PDB entry 5OT2 | X-ray diffraction, 3.20 A resolution | chains A and B of the 15 polymer chains in the assembly

== Chain A ==
Name: DNA-directed RNA polymerase II subunit RPB1
Source organism: Saccharomyces cerevisiae (strain ATCC 204508 / S288c)
Notes: EC 2.7.7.6
UniProtKB: P04050 (RPB1_YEAST); numbering as in UniProt (aligned over 1-1733)
Sequence (1733 residues; each row starts with the number of its first residue):
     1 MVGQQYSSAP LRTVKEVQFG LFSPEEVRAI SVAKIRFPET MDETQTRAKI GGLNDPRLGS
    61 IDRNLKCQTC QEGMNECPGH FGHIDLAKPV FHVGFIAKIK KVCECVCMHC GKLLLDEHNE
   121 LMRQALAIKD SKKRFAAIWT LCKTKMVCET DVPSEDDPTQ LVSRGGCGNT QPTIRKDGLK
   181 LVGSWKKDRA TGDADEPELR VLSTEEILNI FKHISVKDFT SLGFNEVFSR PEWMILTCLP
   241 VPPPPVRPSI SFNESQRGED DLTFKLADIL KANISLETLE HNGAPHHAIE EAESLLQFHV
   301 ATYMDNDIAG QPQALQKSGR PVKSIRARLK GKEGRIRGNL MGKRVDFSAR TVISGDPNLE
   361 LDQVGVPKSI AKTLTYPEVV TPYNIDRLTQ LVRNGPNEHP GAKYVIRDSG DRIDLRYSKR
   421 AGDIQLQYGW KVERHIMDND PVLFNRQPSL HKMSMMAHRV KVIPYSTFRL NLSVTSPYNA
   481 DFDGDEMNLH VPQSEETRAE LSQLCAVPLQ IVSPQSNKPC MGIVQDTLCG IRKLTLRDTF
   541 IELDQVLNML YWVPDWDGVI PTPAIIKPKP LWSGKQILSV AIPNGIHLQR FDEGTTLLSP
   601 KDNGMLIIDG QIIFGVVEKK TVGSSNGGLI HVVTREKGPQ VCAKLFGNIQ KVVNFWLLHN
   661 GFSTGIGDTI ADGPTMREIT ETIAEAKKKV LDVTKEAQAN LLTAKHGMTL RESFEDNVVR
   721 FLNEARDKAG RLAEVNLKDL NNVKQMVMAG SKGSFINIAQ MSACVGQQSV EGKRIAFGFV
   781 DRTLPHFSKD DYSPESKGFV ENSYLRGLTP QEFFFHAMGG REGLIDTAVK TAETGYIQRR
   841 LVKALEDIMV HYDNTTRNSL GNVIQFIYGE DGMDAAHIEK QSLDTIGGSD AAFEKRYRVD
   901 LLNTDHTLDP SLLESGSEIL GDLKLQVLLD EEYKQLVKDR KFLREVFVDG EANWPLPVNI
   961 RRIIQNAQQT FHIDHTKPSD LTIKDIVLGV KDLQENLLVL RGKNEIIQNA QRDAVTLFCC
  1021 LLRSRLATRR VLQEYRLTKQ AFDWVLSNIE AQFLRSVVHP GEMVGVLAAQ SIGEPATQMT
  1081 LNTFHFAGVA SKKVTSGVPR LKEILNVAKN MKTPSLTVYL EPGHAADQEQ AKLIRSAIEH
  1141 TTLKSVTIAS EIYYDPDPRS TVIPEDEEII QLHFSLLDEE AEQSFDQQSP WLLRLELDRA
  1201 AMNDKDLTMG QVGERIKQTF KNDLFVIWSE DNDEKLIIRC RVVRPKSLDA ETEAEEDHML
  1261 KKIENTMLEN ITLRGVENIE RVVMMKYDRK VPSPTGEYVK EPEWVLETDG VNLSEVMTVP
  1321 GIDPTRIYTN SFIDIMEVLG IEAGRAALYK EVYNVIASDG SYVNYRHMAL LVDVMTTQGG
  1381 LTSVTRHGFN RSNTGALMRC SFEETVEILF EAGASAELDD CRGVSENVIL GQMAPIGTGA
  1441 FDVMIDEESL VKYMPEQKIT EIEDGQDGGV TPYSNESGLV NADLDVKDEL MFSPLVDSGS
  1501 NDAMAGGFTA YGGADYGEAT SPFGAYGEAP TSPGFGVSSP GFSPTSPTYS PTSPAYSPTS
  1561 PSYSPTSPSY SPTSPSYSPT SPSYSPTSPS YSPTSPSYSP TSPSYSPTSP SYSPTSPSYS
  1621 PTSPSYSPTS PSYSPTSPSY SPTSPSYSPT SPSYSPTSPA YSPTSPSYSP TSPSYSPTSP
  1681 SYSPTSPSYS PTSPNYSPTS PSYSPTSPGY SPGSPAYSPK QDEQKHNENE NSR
Unresolved in the structure: 1-3, 187-194, 1083-1091, 1175-1186, 1245-1254, 1455-1733
Metal / ion sites: Zn2+ site 1: C67, C70, C77, H80; Zn2+ site 2: C107, C110, C148, C167; Mg2+: D481, D483, D485 (shared with 1 residue of chain P)
Small-molecule neighbours: 2-ethyl-7-methoxy-naphthalene (AHW): P448, T827, K830, T831, T834, G835, T1077, M1079
Swiss-Prot annotation at these positions:
  - region: P248 to D260 (Lid loop), N306 to K323 (Rudder loop), P810 to E822 (Bridging helix)
  - binding site (Zn(2+)): C67, C70, C77, H80, C107, C110, C148, C167
  - binding site (Mg(2+)): D481, D483, D485
  - modified residue: T1471 (Phosphothreonine)
  - cross-link (Glycyl lysine isopeptide (Lys-Gly)): K695 (interchain with G-Cter in ubiquitin), K1246 (interchain with G-Cter in ubiquitin), K1350 (interchain with G-Cter in ubiquitin)
  - natural variant: S1653 to P1659 (deletion: In strain: A364A)
  - mutagenesis: K1246 (K1246R: Impairs ubiquitination during transcription stress)
Reported in the primary citation:
  - binding site for 2-ethyl-7-methoxy-naphthalene: T831
  - conformationally variable residues (loop rearrangement): T1080, L1081

== Chain B ==
Name: DNA-directed RNA polymerase II subunit RPB2
Source organism: Saccharomyces cerevisiae (strain ATCC 204508 / S288c)
Notes: EC 2.7.7.6
UniProtKB: P08518 (RPB2_YEAST); residues 1-1224 here = UniProt positions 1-1224
Sequence (1224 residues; each row starts with the number of its first residue):
     1 MSDLANSEKY YDEDPYGFED ESAPITAEDS WAVISAFFRE KGLVSQQLDS FNQFVDYTLQ
    61 DIICEDSTLI LEQLAQHTTE SDNISRKYEI SFGKIYVTKP MVNESDGVTH ALYPQEARLR
   121 NLTYSSGLFV DVKKRTYEAI DVPGRELKYE LIAEESEDDS ESGKVFIGRL PIMLRSKNCY
   181 LSEATESDLY KLKECPFDMG GYFIINGSEK VLIAQERSAG NIVQVFKKAA PSPISHVAEI
   241 RSALEKGSRF ISTLQVKLYG REGSSARTIK ATLPYIKQDI PIVIIFRALG IIPDGEILEH
   301 ICYDVNDWQM LEMLKPCVED GFVIQDRETA LDFIGRRGTA LGIKKEKRIQ YAKDILQKEF
   361 LPHITQLEGF ESRKAFFLGY MINRLLLCAL DRKDQDDRDH FGKKRLDLAG PLLAQLFKTL
   421 FKKLTKDIFR YMQRTVEEAH DFNMKLAINA KTITSGLKYA LATGNWGEQK KAMSSRAGVS
   481 QVLNRYTYSS TLSHLRRTNT PIGRDGKLAK PRQLHNTHWG LVCPAETPEG QACGLVKNLS
   541 LMSCISVGTD PMPIITFLSE WGMEPLEDYV PHQSPDATRV FVNGVWHGVH RNPARLMETL
   601 RTLRRKGDIN PEVSMIRDIR EKELKIFTDA GRVYRPLFIV EDDESLGHKE LKVRKGHIAK
   661 LMATEYQDIE GGFEDVEEYT WSSLLNEGLV EYIDAEEEES ILIAMQPEDL EPAEANEEND
   721 LDVDPAKRIR VSHHATTFTH CEIHPSMILG VAASIIPFPD HNQSPRNTYQ SAMGKQAMGV
   781 FLTNYNVRMD TMANILYYPQ KPLGTTRAME YLKFRELPAG QNAIVAIACY SGYNQEDSMI
   841 MNQSSIDRGL FRSLFFRSYM DQEKKYGMSI TETFEKPQRT NTLRMKHGTY DKLDDDGLIA
   901 PGVRVSGEDV IIGKTTPISP DEEELGQRTA YHSKRDASTP LRSTENGIVD QVLVTTNQDG
   961 LKFVKVRVRT TKIPQIGDKF ASRHGQKGTI GITYRREDMP FTAEGIVPDL IINPHAIPSR
  1021 MTVAHLIECL LSKVAALSGN EGDASPFTDI TVEGISKLLR EHGYQSRGFE VMYNGHTGKK
  1081 LMAQIFFGPT YYQRLRHMVD DKIHARARGP MQVLTRQPVE GRSRDGGLRF GEMERDCMIA
  1141 HGAASFLKER LMEASDAFRV HICGICGLMT VIAKLNHNQF ECKGCDNKID IYQIHIPYAA
  1201 KLLFQELMAM NITPRLYTDR SRDF
Unresolved in the structure: 1-19, 71-89, 135-163, 249-250, 337-344, 437-445, 470-471, 669-677, 716-721, 881-883, 919-932
Metal / ion sites: Zn2+: C1163, C1166, C1182, C1185

== Interface between chain A and chain B ==
Residue-residue contacts (410; chain A residue first):
  Q5(A) - R1159(B)  hydrogen bond (backbone-side chain)
  Q5(A) - N1176(B)  hydrogen bond
  Y6(A) - L1175(B)
  S7(A) - R1159(B)
  S7(A) - H1161(B)  hydrogen bond
  S7(A) - L1175(B)
  S7(A) - F1180(B)
  S7(A) - Q1193(B)  hydrogen bond
  S8(A) - N1178(B)  hydrogen bond
  S8(A) - F1180(B)
  A9(A) - H1161(B)
  A9(A) - F1180(B)  hydrophobic
  A9(A) - Q1193(B)
  P10(A) - I1191(B)
  P10(A) - Y1192(B)
  P10(A) - Q1193(B)  hydrogen bond (backbone-backbone)
  L11(A) - Q1193(B)
  L11(A) - I1194(B)  hydrophobic
  L11(A) - H1195(B)
  R12(A) - Y1192(B)  hydrogen bond
  R12(A) - Q1193(B)  hydrogen bond (backbone-backbone)
  R12(A) - I1194(B)
  R12(A) - T1218(B)
  T13(A) - T1218(B)
  V14(A) - L1216(B)  hydrophobic
  V14(A) - Y1217(B)
  K15(A) - Y1217(B)  hydrogen bond (backbone-backbone)
  K15(A) - T1218(B)
  K15(A) - D1219(B)
  K15(A) - R1220(B)  hydrogen bond (backbone-side chain)
  E16(A) - R1215(B)
  E16(A) - L1216(B)
  E16(A) - Y1217(B)  hydrogen bond (backbone-backbone)
  E16(A) - D1219(B)
  E16(A) - R1220(B)
  E16(A) - S1221(B)  hydrogen bond (side chain-backbone)
  E16(A) - R1222(B)
  V17(A) - R1215(B)
  V17(A) - L1216(B)  hydrophobic
  Q18(A) - T1213(B)
  Q18(A) - R1215(B)  hydrogen bond (backbone-backbone)
  F19(A) - T1213(B)
  G20(A) - I1212(B)
  G20(A) - T1213(B)  hydrogen bond (backbone-backbone)
  L21(A) - N1211(B)
  L21(A) - I1212(B)  hydrophobic
  L21(A) - T1213(B)  hydrogen bond (backbone-side chain)
  L21(A) - R1215(B)
  F22(A) - L1168(B)  hydrophobic
  F22(A) - M1208(B)  hydrophobic
  F22(A) - N1211(B)  hydrogen bond (backbone-backbone)
  F22(A) - I1212(B)
  F22(A) - T1213(B)
  E26(A) - L1168(B)
  E26(A) - R1215(B)  salt bridge
  A29(A) - G1184(B)
  I30(A) - T1170(B)
  I30(A) - K1183(B)
  T69(A) - I1172(B)
  T69(A) - K1174(B)
  C70(A) - K1174(B)
  E72(A) - A1173(B)
  E72(A) - L1175(B)  hydrogen bond (side chain-backbone)
  N75(A) - R1116(B)
  E76(A) - R1159(B)  salt bridge
  P78(A) - V1160(B)  hydrophobic
  P78(A) - K1201(B)  hydrogen bond (backbone-side chain)
  P78(A) - Q1205(B)  hydrogen bond (backbone-side chain)
  G79(A) - Q1205(B)
  F81(A) - Q1205(B)
  F81(A) - M1208(B)  hydrophobic
  H92(A) - M1210(B)  hydrogen bond (side chain-backbone)
  F228(A) - R1215(B)
  W233(A) - N1211(B)
  L236(A) - N1211(B)
  P240(A) - M1208(B)
  P240(A) - N1211(B)
  P242(A) - A1209(B)  hydrophobic
  P243(A) - Q1205(B)
  P245(A) - L1114(B)
  P245(A) - Y1198(B)
  P245(A) - K1201(B)
  V246(A) - L1114(B)
  V246(A) - L1202(B)  hydrophobic
  V246(A) - Q1205(B)
  P248(A) - L1114(B)
  N253(A) - R935(B)  hydrogen bond (backbone-side chain)
  E254(A) - R935(B)  salt bridge
  S255(A) - I918(B)
  Y303(A) - A1209(B)
  M304(A) - M1210(B)  hydrophobic
  I325(A) - A1209(B)  hydrophobic
  I325(A) - M1210(B)  hydrophobic
  R328(A) - E1206(B)  salt bridge
  L329(A) - L1203(B)  hydrophobic
  L329(A) - E1206(B)
  L329(A) - M1210(B)  hydrophobic
  R335(A) - T1115(B)
  R335(A) - A1199(B)
  R335(A) - L1202(B)
  R335(A) - E1206(B)  salt bridge
  I336(A) - L1203(B)  hydrophobic
  R337(A) - R1129(B)  hydrogen bond (backbone-side chain)
  R337(A) - E1132(B)  salt bridge
  G338(A) - R1129(B)  hydrogen bond (backbone-side chain)
  N339(A) - T1115(B)
  N339(A) - Q1117(B)  hydrogen bond (backbone-side chain)
  N339(A) - A1199(B)
  L340(A) - A1199(B)  hydrophobic
  L340(A) - A1200(B)
  L340(A) - L1203(B)  hydrophobic
  M341(A) - E1132(B)
  M341(A) - R1135(B)
  G342(A) - R1129(B)
  G342(A) - F1130(B)
  K343(A) - Q1117(B)
  K343(A) - L1128(B)
  K343(A) - R1129(B)
  K343(A) - F1130(B)  hydrogen bond (backbone-backbone)
  K343(A) - L1151(B)  hydrogen bond (side chain-backbone)
  K343(A) - S1155(B)
  K343(A) - D1156(B)
  K343(A) - P1197(B)
  R344(A) - P1118(B)
  R344(A) - V1119(B)
  R344(A) - E1120(B)  salt bridge
  R344(A) - G1127(B)
  R344(A) - L1128(B)
  R344(A) - S1155(B)  hydrogen bond (backbone-side chain)
  V345(A) - P1118(B)
  V345(A) - G1127(B)
  V345(A) - L1128(B)  hydrogen bond (backbone-backbone)
  V345(A) - F1130(B)  hydrophobic
  V345(A) - R1150(B)
  D346(A) - R1106(B)  salt bridge
  D346(A) - A1107(B)
  D346(A) - R1108(B)
  D346(A) - G1109(B)
  D346(A) - M1111(B)
  D346(A) - P1118(B)
  D346(A) - A1154(B)
  D346(A) - S1155(B)
  F347(A) - A1107(B)  hydrogen bond (backbone-backbone)
  F347(A) - R1150(B)
  S348(A) - A1105(B)
  S348(A) - R1106(B)  hydrogen bond (backbone-backbone)
  S348(A) - G1127(B)
  S348(A) - L1128(B)  hydrogen bond (side chain-backbone)
  A349(A) - H1104(B)
  A349(A) - A1105(B)  hydrophobic
  A349(A) - L1128(B)
  R350(A) - K1102(B)
  R350(A) - I1103(B)
  R350(A) - H1104(B)  hydrogen bond (backbone-backbone)
  R350(A) - L1128(B)
  T351(A) - V1099(B)
  T351(A) - I1103(B)
  V352(A) - V1099(B)  hydrophobic
  S354(A) - I990(B)  hydrogen bond (side chain-backbone)
  G355(A) - Y833(B)
  D356(A) - Y833(B)  hydrogen bond
  P357(A) - S831(B)
  P357(A) - G832(B)
  P357(A) - Y833(B)
  N358(A) - Y833(B)  hydrogen bond
  S369(A) - I1103(B)
  I370(A) - I1103(B)  hydrophobic
  I370(A) - A1105(B)  hydrophobic
  T373(A) - A1105(B)
  T373(A) - A1107(B)
  L374(A) - A1107(B)
  R412(A) - R1108(B)
  E433(A) - R1108(B)  salt bridge
  L443(A) - M1138(B)  hydrophobic
  L443(A) - F1146(B)  hydrophobic
  N445(A) - E1134(B)
  Q447(A) - E1134(B)
  S449(A) - M1133(B)
  S449(A) - E1134(B)  hydrogen bond
  S449(A) - C1137(B)
  H451(A) - C1137(B)  hydrogen bond (backbone-side chain)
  K452(A) - C1137(B)
  K452(A) - A1140(B)
  K452(A) - H1141(B)  hydrogen bond (backbone-side chain)
  M455(A) - F1130(B)  hydrophobic
  M455(A) - E1134(B)
  M455(A) - C1137(B)  hydrophobic
  M455(A) - M1138(B)  hydrophobic
  M455(A) - H1141(B)  hydrogen bond (backbone-side chain)
  Y465(A) - Q975(B)
  Y465(A) - I976(B)  hydrophobic
  S466(A) - Q975(B)  hydrogen bond
  S466(A) - V1099(B)
  S466(A) - D1100(B)  hydrogen bond
  S466(A) - I1103(B)
  T467(A) - I976(B)
  T467(A) - G977(B)
  R469(A) - Y833(B)
  R469(A) - I976(B)
  R469(A) - G991(B)  hydrogen bond (side chain-backbone)
  L472(A) - Q835(B)
  L472(A) - E836(B)
  T475(A) - E836(B)
  F482(A) - Q835(B)
  F482(A) - E836(B)  hydrogen bond (backbone-backbone)
  F482(A) - D837(B)
  F482(A) - T989(B)  hydrogen bond (backbone-side chain)
  D483(A) - D837(B)
  D483(A) - K979(B)
  D483(A) - K987(B)
  G484(A) - T989(B)
  E486(A) - K1102(B)
  N488(A) - L1128(B)
  H490(A) - F1130(B)
  H490(A) - R1150(B)  hydrogen bond
  V491(A) - R1150(B)  hydrogen bond (backbone-side chain)
  P492(A) - F1146(B)  hydrophobic
  P492(A) - E1149(B)
  P492(A) - R1150(B)
  Q493(A) - E1149(B)  hydrogen bond (backbone-side chain)
  S494(A) - E1149(B)  hydrogen bond (backbone-side chain)
  E496(A) - S1145(B)  hydrogen bond
  T497(A) - S1145(B)
  T497(A) - F1146(B)
  T497(A) - E1149(B)  hydrogen bond
  E500(A) - A1143(B)
  E500(A) - A1144(B)  hydrogen bond (side chain-backbone)
  E500(A) - S1145(B)  hydrogen bond
  E500(A) - F1146(B)  hydrogen bond (side chain-backbone)
  L501(A) - F1146(B)  hydrophobic
  C505(A) - M1138(B)  hydrophobic
  C505(A) - H1141(B)
  Q510(A) - H1141(B)  hydrogen bond
  V524(A) - Q835(B)
  Q525(A) - Q835(B)
  Q525(A) - E836(B)  hydrogen bond (side chain-backbone)
  Q525(A) - H1015(B)  hydrogen bond (backbone-side chain)
  D526(A) - C829(B)  hydrogen bond
  D526(A) - G832(B)
  D526(A) - Q835(B)  hydrogen bond (backbone-side chain)
  D526(A) - N1013(B)  hydrogen bond
  C529(A) - H1015(B)
  L658(A) - Y830(B)
  L658(A) - S831(B)
  L658(A) - N1074(B)  hydrogen bond (backbone-side chain)
  H659(A) - N1074(B)
  H659(A) - T1077(B)
  H659(A) - L1081(B)
  N660(A) - L1081(B)
  N660(A) - M1082(B)  hydrogen bond (backbone-backbone)
  N660(A) - A1083(B)  hydrogen bond (backbone-backbone)
  G661(A) - A1083(B)
  F662(A) - I827(B)
  F662(A) - A828(B)
  F662(A) - C829(B)  hydrogen bond (backbone-backbone)
  F662(A) - P1014(B)
  F662(A) - A1083(B)
  S663(A) - I827(B)  hydrogen bond (side chain-backbone)
  S663(A) - P1014(B)
  S663(A) - Q1084(B)
  S663(A) - I1085(B)
  S663(A) - F1086(B)  hydrogen bond (side chain-backbone)
  T664(A) - I827(B)
  T664(A) - P1014(B)
  T664(A) - F1086(B)
  G665(A) - L1026(B)
  G665(A) - F1069(B)
  G665(A) - F1086(B)
  I666(A) - L1026(B)
  I666(A) - I1027(B)  hydrophobic
  I666(A) - V1052(B)  hydrophobic
  I666(A) - R1067(B)
  D668(A) - F1069(B)
  T680(A) - I729(B)
  M746(A) - P1014(B)
  M746(A) - H1015(B)
  M746(A) - P1018(B)  hydrophobic
  S751(A) - H1015(B)  hydrogen bond
  K752(A) - H1015(B)
  K752(A) - S1019(B)
  G753(A) - P1018(B)
  N757(A) - P1018(B)  hydrogen bond (side chain-backbone)
  N757(A) - S1019(B)
  N757(A) - M1021(B)  hydrogen bond
  Q760(A) - M1021(B)
  M761(A) - P1018(B)  hydrophobic
  M761(A) - M1021(B)  hydrophobic
  M761(A) - V1023(B)  hydrophobic
  E771(A) - Q513(B)
  I775(A) - N516(B)
  A776(A) - N516(B)  hydrogen bond (backbone-side chain)
  G778(A) - H515(B)
  G778(A) - N516(B)
  F779(A) - N516(B)
  F779(A) - T517(B)
  F779(A) - E698(B)
  F779(A) - E699(B)
  V780(A) - E699(B)  hydrogen bond (backbone-side chain)
  D781(A) - R620(B)  salt bridge
  R782(A) - E698(B)
  R782(A) - E699(B)  hydrogen bond (side chain-backbone)
  R782(A) - I701(B)  hydrogen bond (side chain-backbone)
  R782(A) - L702(B)
  T783(A) - N516(B)  hydrogen bond (backbone-side chain)
  P785(A) - E698(B)
  P785(A) - I701(B)
  P785(A) - L702(B)
  P785(A) - I703(B)  hydrogen bond (backbone-backbone)
  H786(A) - W519(B)
  H786(A) - I703(B)
  H786(A) - M705(B)
  H786(A) - H733(B)
  H786(A) - E742(B)  salt bridge
  F787(A) - L702(B)
  E795(A) - V731(B)
  E801(A) - I729(B)
  N802(A) - R728(B)
  N802(A) - I729(B)  hydrogen bond (side chain-backbone)
  Y804(A) - H761(B)  hydrogen bond (backbone-side chain)
  Y804(A) - N762(B)
  Y804(A) - Q763(B)
  Y804(A) - V1023(B)  hydrophobic
  L805(A) - H761(B)  hydrogen bond (backbone-side chain)
  R806(A) - P725(B)  hydrogen bond (side chain-backbone)
  R806(A) - K727(B)  hydrogen bond (side chain-backbone)
  R806(A) - R728(B)
  R806(A) - I729(B)
  R806(A) - H761(B)
  G807(A) - R728(B)  hydrogen bond (backbone-side chain)
  G807(A) - D760(B)
  G807(A) - H761(B)
  L808(A) - R728(B)
  L808(A) - D760(B)  hydrogen bond (backbone-backbone)
  L808(A) - F1047(B)
  T809(A) - I729(B)
  P810(A) - W519(B)
  P810(A) - M705(B)  hydrophobic
  P810(A) - P745(B)  hydrophobic
  P810(A) - F1047(B)
  Q811(A) - M705(B)  hydrogen bond
  Q811(A) - H733(B)
  F813(A) - L749(B)  hydrophobic
  F813(A) - P759(B)
  F813(A) - D760(B)
  F813(A) - N767(B)
  F814(A) - L514(B)  hydrophobic
  F814(A) - H515(B)
  F814(A) - W519(B)  hydrophobic
  H816(A) - Q763(B)
  H816(A) - S764(B)  hydrogen bond (side chain-backbone)
  A817(A) - L514(B)  hydrophobic
  A817(A) - P524(B)  hydrophobic
  A817(A) - S764(B)
  M818(A) - L514(B)
  M818(A) - N516(B)
  G820(A) - S764(B)
  R821(A) - R512(B)  hydrogen bond (side chain-backbone)
  R821(A) - Q513(B)
  R821(A) - L514(B)
  R821(A) - C523(B)
  R821(A) - P524(B)
  R821(A) - T527(B)
  R821(A) - G534(B)
  E822(A) - Q513(B)
  L824(A) - E529(B)
  L824(A) - Y769(B)
  I825(A) - R512(B)
  I825(A) - Q513(B)
  A828(A) - G530(B)
  A828(A) - Q531(B)
  R839(A) - E1132(B)  salt bridge
  V842(A) - D1136(B)
  K843(A) - E1132(B)  salt bridge
  K843(A) - R1135(B)
  E846(A) - R1135(B)  salt bridge
  M1063(A) - I1139(B)
  V1066(A) - D1136(B)
  Q1070(A) - D1136(B)
  Q1070(A) - C1137(B)
  Q1070(A) - A1140(B)
  K1144(A) - E262(B)  salt bridge
  N1265(A) - G263(B)
  E1269(A) - G263(B)
  L1409(A) - L1207(B)  hydrophobic
  F1410(A) - M1210(B)  hydrophobic
  F1410(A) - I1212(B)  hydrophobic
  L1418(A) - S1221(B)
  L1418(A) - R1222(B)
  D1420(A) - R1220(B)  hydrogen bond (backbone-side chain)
  D1420(A) - R1222(B)  salt bridge
  R1422(A) - F1224(B)
  V1424(A) - I1139(B)  hydrophobic
  S1425(A) - R1135(B)
  V1428(A) - L1151(B)  hydrophobic
  I1429(A) - P1197(B)
  I1429(A) - A1200(B)
  L1430(A) - H1195(B)
  L1430(A) - I1196(B)
  L1430(A) - P1197(B)
  G1431(A) - K1148(B)
  G1431(A) - M1152(B)
  G1431(A) - P1197(B)
  M1433(A) - A1144(B)  hydrophobic
  M1433(A) - S1145(B)
  A1434(A) - A1144(B)
  I1436(A) - A1144(B)
  G1437(A) - G1142(B)
  T1438(A) - G1142(B)  hydrogen bond (backbone-backbone)
  T1438(A) - A1144(B)  hydrogen bond (side chain-backbone)
  T1438(A) - S1145(B)
Interface residues without a listed pair, chain A (222 interface residues in all): Q4, Q71, M74, H80, F95, C238, S318, R326, I353, P367, T375, K403, Y404, P448, A480, D481, L504, T527, D544, N654, L657, G667, I670, V743, V770, L784, S788, K789, V829, Q838, S1401, V1406, G1413, Q1432, G1439
Interface residues without a listed pair, chain B (200 interface residues in all): S264, S265, H400, Q469, A509, K510, H518, V522, C533, S700, A726, I748, P765, T768, N834, S838, Y866, G988, I1017, L1030, H1076, K1079, K1080, G1131, L1147, F1158, C1166, F1204, P1214

== Summary ==
Chain A and chain B form an interface of 222 and 200 residues respectively, with 87 hydrogen bonds and 16 salt
bridges. Polar pairs include E26(A)-R1215(B), E76(A)-R1159(B) and E254(A)-R935(B). Ligands of chain A:
2-ethyl-7-methoxy-naphthalene. The paper reports a binding site for 2-ethyl-7-methoxy-naphthalene at T831(A);
conformational variability at T1080(A) and L1081(A).
Here chain A is DNA-directed RNA polymerase II subunit RPB1 and chain B is DNA-directed RNA polymerase II
subunit RPB2, both from Saccharomyces cerevisiae (strain ATCC 204508 / S288c). Entry 5OT2 (RNA polymerase II
elongation complex in the presence of 3d-Napht-A) was determined by X-ray diffraction.
